7B02 - chain A; structure by X-ray diffraction, 1.45 A resolution.

Chain A:
Protein: Thioredoxin glutathione reductase
Organism: Schistosoma mansoni
Notes: EC 1.6.4.5
UniProt: Q962Y6 (Q962Y6_SCHMA); residues 1-598 here = UniProt positions 1-598
Chain sequence (598 residues; row label = number of the first residue in the row):
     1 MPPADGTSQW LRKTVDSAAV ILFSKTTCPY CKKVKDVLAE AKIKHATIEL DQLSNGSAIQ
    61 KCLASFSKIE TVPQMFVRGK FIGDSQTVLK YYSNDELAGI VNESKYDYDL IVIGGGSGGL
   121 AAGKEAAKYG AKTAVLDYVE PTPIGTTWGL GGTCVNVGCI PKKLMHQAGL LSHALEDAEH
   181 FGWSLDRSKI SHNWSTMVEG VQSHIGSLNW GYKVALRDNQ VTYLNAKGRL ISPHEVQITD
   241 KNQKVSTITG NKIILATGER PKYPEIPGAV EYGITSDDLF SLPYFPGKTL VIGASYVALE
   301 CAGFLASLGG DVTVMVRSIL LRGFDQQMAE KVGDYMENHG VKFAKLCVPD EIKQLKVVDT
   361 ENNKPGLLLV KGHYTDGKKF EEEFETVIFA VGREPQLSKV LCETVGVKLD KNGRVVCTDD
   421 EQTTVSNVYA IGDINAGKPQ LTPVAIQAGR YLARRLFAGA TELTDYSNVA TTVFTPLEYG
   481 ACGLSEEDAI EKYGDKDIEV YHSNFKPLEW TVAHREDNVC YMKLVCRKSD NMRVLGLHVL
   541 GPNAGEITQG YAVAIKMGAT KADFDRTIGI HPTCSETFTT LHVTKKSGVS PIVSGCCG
Unresolved in the structure: 1-5
Sequence notes: engineered mutation Cys597 (Unk in Q962Y6)
Cystine bridges: Cys154-Cys159
Metal / ion sites: K+: Gln447, Asp565, Thr567, Thr579; Na+: Tyr451, Glu462
Ligand contacts:
  - FAD (flavin-adenine dinucleotide): Ile113, Gly114, Gly115, Gly116, Ser117, Gly118, Gly119, Leu136, Asp137, Tyr138, Val139, Gly152, Thr153, Cys154, Val157, Gly158, Cys159, Lys162, Ala226, Lys227, Gly228, Ala256, Thr257, Gly258, Glu259, Ser276, Phe280, Tyr296, Val297, Arg393, Val400, Ile431, Gly432, Asp433, Gln440, Leu441, Thr442, Pro443, Ala445, Phe474, His571, Pro572
  - 4-Hydroxy-7-methyl-1 (SJN; 4-Hydroxy-7-methyl-1,8-naphthyridine-3-carboxylic acid): Lys353, Leu355, Leu369, Glu381, Glu382, Glu383
From the paper describing this entry:
  - binding site for 4-Hydroxy-7-methyl-1: Lys105, Lys353, Leu355, Leu369, Glu383
  - contacts within the chain: Lys506-Asp517 (salt bridge), Asn518-Val593
  - interface residues: Lys124, Thr375, Asp376, Arg450, Gly598
  - conformationally variable residues: Leu346 to Ile352, Val370 to Glu383

In short:
Ligands of chain A: flavin-adenine dinucleotide and 4-Hydroxy-7-methyl-1. Gln447, Asp565, Thr567 and Thr579
coordinate K+. Tyr451 and Glu462 form the Na+ site. The paper reports a binding site for 4-Hydroxy-7-methyl-1
at Lys105, Lys353 and Leu355 among others; interface residues Lys124, Thr375 and Asp376 among others.
Chain A is Thioredoxin glutathione reductase (Schistosoma mansoni); the structure, Thioredoxin glutathione
reductase from Schistosoma mansoni in complex with 4-Hydroxy-7-methyl-1,8-naphthyridine-3-carboxylic acid, was
determined by X-ray diffraction together with 6ZLB, 6ZLP, 6ZP3, 6ZST and 7NPX from the same study.
